Entry 8QXU (electron microscopy, 12.00 A resolution (very low resolution: no residue pairs are listed; an interface is given only as per-side residue counts)); this record covers chains A and G of the 21 polymer chains in the assembly.

== Chain A (and G) ==
Name: Chaperonin GroEL
Source organism: Escherichia coli BL21(DE3)
Notes: EC 5.6.1.7; chain G of this document is another copy of the same molecule, construct and numbering; everything in this record applies to it too
UniProt: P0A6F5 (CH60_ECOLI); residues 2-548 here = UniProt positions 2-548
Chain sequence (547 residues; row label = number of the first residue in the row):
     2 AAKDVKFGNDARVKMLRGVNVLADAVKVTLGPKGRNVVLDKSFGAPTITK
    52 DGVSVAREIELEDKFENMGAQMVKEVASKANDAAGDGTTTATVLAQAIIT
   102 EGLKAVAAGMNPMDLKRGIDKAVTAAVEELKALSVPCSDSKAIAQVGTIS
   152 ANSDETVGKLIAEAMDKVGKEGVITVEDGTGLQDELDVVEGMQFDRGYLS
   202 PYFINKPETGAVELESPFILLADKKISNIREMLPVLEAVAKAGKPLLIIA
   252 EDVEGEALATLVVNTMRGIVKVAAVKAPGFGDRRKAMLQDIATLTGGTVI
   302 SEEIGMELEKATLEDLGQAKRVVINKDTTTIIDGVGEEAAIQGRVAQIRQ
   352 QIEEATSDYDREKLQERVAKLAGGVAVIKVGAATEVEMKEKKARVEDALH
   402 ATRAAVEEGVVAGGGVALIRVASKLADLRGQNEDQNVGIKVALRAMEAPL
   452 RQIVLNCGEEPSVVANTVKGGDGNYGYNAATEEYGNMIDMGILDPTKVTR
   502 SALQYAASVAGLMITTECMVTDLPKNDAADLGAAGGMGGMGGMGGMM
Not modelled in the structure: 526-548

== Interface between chain A and chain G ==
At this resolution (12 A) residue pairs are not listed: 30 residues of chain A and 38 of chain G lie at the interface.

== Overview ==
30 residues of chain A face 38 of chain G across their interface.
Chain A and chain G are both Chaperonin GroEL (Escherichia coli BL21(DE3)); the structure, In situ structure
average of GroEL14-GroES7 complexes with wide GroEL7 trans ring conformation in Escherichia coli ..., was
determined by electron microscopy, deposited together with 8P4M, 8P4N, 8P4O, 8P4R, 8QXS, 8QXT and 8QXV.
